1NK5 - chains C and A of the 3 polymer chains in the assembly; structure by X-ray diffraction, 2.10 A resolution.

# Chain C
Molecule: DNA template strand
Sequence (16 nucleotides; each row starts with the number of its first residue):
     2 GATATCAATGCCATGC
Not modelled in the structure: 2, 17

# Chain A
Molecule: DNA polymerase I
From: Geobacillus stearothermophilus
Notes: EC 2.7.7.7; fragment: bacillus fragment (analogous to the e. coli klenow fragment)
Reference sequence: P52026 (DPO1_BACST); numbering as in UniProt (aligned over 304-876)
Chain sequence (580 residues; numbered 297 to 876; the number before each row is that of its first residue):
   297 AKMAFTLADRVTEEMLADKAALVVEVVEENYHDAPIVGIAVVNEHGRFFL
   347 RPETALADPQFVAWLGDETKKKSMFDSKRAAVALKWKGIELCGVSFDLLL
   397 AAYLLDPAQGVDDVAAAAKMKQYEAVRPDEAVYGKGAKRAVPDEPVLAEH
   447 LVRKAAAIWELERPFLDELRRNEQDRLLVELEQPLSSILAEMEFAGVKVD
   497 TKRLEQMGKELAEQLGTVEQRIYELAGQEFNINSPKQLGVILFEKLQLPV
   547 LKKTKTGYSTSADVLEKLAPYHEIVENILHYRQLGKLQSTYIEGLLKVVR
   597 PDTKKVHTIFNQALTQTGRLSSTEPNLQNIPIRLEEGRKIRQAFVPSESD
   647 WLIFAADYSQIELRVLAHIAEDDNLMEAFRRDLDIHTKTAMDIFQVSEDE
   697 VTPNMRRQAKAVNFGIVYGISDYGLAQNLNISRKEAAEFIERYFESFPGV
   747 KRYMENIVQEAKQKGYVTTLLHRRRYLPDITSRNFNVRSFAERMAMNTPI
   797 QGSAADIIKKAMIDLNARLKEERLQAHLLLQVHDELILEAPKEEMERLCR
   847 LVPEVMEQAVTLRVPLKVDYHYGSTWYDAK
UniProt features mapped onto this chain:
  - natural variant: Arg-306 (S306R: In strain: X; this construct carries the variant), Glu-309 (D309E: In strain: X; this construct carries the variant), Val-320 (V320L: In strain: X), Asp-329 (H329D: In strain: X; this construct carries the variant), His-341 (R341H: In strain: X; this construct carries the variant), Gln-356 (K356Q: In strain: X; this construct carries the variant), Val-358 (L358V: In strain: X; this construct carries the variant), Ser-369 (T369S: In strain: X; this construct carries the variant), Cys-388 (R388C: In strain: X; this construct carries the variant), Ser-391 (V391S: In strain: X; this construct carries the variant), Ala-411 (A411R: In strain: X), Ala-413 (V413A: In strain: X; this construct carries the variant), 33 further natural variant entries in UniProt

# Chain C / chain A interface
Contacting residue pairs (42; chain C residue first):
  DA3(C) / Ala-707(A)  hydrogen bond to the base
  DA3(C) / Gly-711(A)  base contact
  DA3(C) / Tyr-714(A)  base contact
  DA3(C) / Gly-715(A)  sugar contact
  DA3(C) / Ser-717(A)  sugar contact
  DA3(C) / Gly-720(A)  sugar contact
  DA3(C) / Leu-721(A)  base contact
  DA3(C) / Asn-724(A)  base contact
  DA3(C) / Arg-789(A)  phosphate contact
  DT4(C) / Tyr-714(A)  stacking on the base
  DT4(C) / Phe-786(A)  phosphate contact
  DT4(C) / Arg-789(A)  salt bridge to the phosphate
  DT4(C) / Asn-793(A)  sugar contact
  DT4(C) / Gln-797(A)  hydrogen bond to the base
  DA5(C) / Gln-612(A)  phosphate contact
  DA5(C) / Thr-613(A)  sugar contact
  DA5(C) / Arg-615(A)  base contact
  DA5(C) / Arg-771(A)  salt bridge to the phosphate
  DA5(C) / Phe-786(A)  phosphate contact
  DA5(C) / Met-790(A)  phosphate contact
  DA5(C) / Gln-797(A)  hydrogen bond to the sugar
  DT6(C) / Leu-610(A)  phosphate contact
  DT6(C) / Thr-611(A)  phosphate contact
  DT6(C) / Gln-612(A)  hydrogen bond to the phosphate
  DT6(C) / Ser-617(A)  phosphate contact
  DC7(C) / Leu-610(A)  phosphate contact
  DC7(C) / Ser-617(A)  hydrogen bond to the phosphate
  DC7(C) / Ser-618(A)  sugar contact
  DC7(C) / Thr-619(A)  sugar contact
  DC7(C) / Asn-622(A)  hydrogen bond to the sugar
  DA8(C) / Thr-619(A)  phosphate contact
  DA8(C) / Glu-620(A)  hydrogen bond to the phosphate
  DA9(C) / Ser-585(A)  phosphate contact
  DA9(C) / Thr-586(A)  hydrogen bond to the sugar
  DT10(C) / Asn-529(A)  phosphate contact
  DT10(C) / Ser-585(A)  phosphate contact
  DG11(C) / Asn-527(A)  hydrogen bond to the phosphate
  DG11(C) / Asn-529(A)  sugar contact
  DG11(C) / Ser-530(A)  hydrogen bond to the phosphate
  DC12(C) / Ser-530(A)  hydrogen bond to the phosphate
  DC12(C) / Gln-533(A)  hydrogen bond to the phosphate
  DC13(C) / Lys-532(A)  salt bridge to the phosphate
Interface residues without a listed pair, chain A (36 interface residues in all): Lys-582, Glu-589, Asn-625, Phe-710, Ile-716

# In short
Chain C and chain A form an interface of 11 and 36 residues respectively, with 12 hydrogen bonds, 3 salt
bridges and 1 aromatic stacking contact. Polar pairs include DA3(C)/Ala-707(A), DT4(C)/Gln-797(A) and
DA5(C)/Gln-797(A).
Here chain C is DNA template strand and chain A is DNA polymerase I (Geobacillus stearothermophilus). Entry
1NK5 (Adenine-adenine mismatch at the polymerase active site) was determined by X-ray diffraction (same
publication as 1NJW, 1NJX, 1NJY, 1NJZ, 1NK0, 1NK4 and 7 further entries).
